Entry 5VU6 (X-ray diffraction, 3.00 A resolution); this record covers chains A and P of the 3 polymer chains in the assembly.

[Chain A]
Name: DNA polymerase
Organism: Thermococcus kodakarensis
Notes: EC 2.7.7.7
Reference sequence: D0VWU9 (D0VWU9_THEKO); residues 1-774 here = UniProt positions 1-774
Sequence (774 residues; row label = number of the first residue in the row):
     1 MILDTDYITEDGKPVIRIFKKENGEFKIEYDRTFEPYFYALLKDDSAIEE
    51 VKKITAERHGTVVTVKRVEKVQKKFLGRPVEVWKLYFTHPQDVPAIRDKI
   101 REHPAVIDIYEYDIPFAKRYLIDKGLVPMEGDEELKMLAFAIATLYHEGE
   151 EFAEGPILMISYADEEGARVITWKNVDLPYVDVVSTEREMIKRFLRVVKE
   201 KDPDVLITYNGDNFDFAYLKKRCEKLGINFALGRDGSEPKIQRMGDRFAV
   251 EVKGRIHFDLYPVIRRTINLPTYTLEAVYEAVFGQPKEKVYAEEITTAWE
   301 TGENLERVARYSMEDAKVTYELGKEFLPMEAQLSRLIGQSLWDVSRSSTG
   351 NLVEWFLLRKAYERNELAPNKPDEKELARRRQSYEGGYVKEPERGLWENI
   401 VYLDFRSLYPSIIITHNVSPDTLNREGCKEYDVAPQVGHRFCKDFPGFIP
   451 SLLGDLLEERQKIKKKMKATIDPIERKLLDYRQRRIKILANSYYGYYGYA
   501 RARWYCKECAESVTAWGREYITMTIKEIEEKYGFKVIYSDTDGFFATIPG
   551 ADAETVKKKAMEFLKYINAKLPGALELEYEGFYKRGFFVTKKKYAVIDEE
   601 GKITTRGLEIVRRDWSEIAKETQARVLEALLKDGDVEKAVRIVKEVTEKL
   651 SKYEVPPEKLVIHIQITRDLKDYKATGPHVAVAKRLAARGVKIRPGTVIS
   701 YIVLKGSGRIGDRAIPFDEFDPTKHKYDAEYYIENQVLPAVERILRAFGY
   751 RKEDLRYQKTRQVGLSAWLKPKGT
Not modelled in the structure: 757-774
Disulfides: Cys428-Cys442
Sequence notes: engineered mutation Ala141 (Asp in D0VWU9), Ala143 (Glu in D0VWU9), His147 (Glu in D0VWU9), Arg485 (Ala in D0VWU9), Lys584 (Glu in D0VWU9), Ile664 (Glu in D0VWU9)
Reported in the primary citation:
  - conformationally variable residues (helix shift): Arg485
  - binding site for DNA template: Lys591 to Tyr594
  - catalytic residues: Asp404, Asp540, Asp542 (by similarity / conservation)
  - mutagenesis - A485R, E664I: increased catalytic activity (TNA synthesis activity) (citing earlier work)

[Chain P]
Molecule: DNA/TNA hybrid primer
Sequence (12 nucleotides; each row starts with the number of its first residue):
     1 CGCGAACTGCGX
Modified positions: FA2 (5-(6-amino-9H-purin-9-yl)-4-hydroxytetrahydrofuran-3-yl dihydrogen phosphate) at position 12

[Interface between chain A and chain P]
Residue-residue contacts (32; chain A residue first):
  Asn269(A) - DC10(P)  hydrogen bond to the phosphate
  Asp540(A) - FA2_12(P)  sugar contact
  Thr541(A) - FA2_12(P)  sugar contact
  Asp542(A) - FA2_12(P)  hydrogen bond to the sugar
  Lys592(A) - DG11(P)  hydrogen bond to the base
  Tyr594(A) - FA2_12(P)  hydrogen bond to the phosphate
  Arg606(A) - DG11(P)  phosphate contact
  Arg606(A) - FA2_12(P)  salt bridge to the phosphate
  Gly607(A) - DC10(P)  phosphate contact
  Gly607(A) - DG11(P)  hydrogen bond to the phosphate
  Val611(A) - DC10(P)  phosphate contact
  Val611(A) - DG11(P)  phosphate contact
  Arg612(A) - DT8(P)  hydrogen bond to the base
  Arg612(A) - DG9(P)  hydrogen bond to the base
  Arg612(A) - DC10(P)  hydrogen bond to the sugar
  Arg613(A) - DG9(P)  salt bridge to the phosphate
  Arg613(A) - DC10(P)  hydrogen bond to the phosphate
  Asp614(A) - DG9(P)  sugar contact
  Ile664(A) - DT8(P)  sugar contact
  Ile664(A) - DG9(P)  phosphate contact
  Gln665(A) - DT8(P)  phosphate contact
  Gln665(A) - DG9(P)  hydrogen bond to the phosphate
  Thr667(A) - DT8(P)  hydrogen bond to the phosphate
  Arg668(A) - DC7(P)  salt bridge to the phosphate
  Arg668(A) - DT8(P)  salt bridge to the phosphate
  Tyr673(A) - DC7(P)  phosphate contact
  Tyr673(A) - DT8(P)  hydrogen bond to the phosphate
  Lys674(A) - DA6(P)  phosphate contact
  Lys674(A) - DC7(P)  hydrogen bond to the phosphate
  Ala675(A) - DA6(P)  hydrogen bond to the phosphate
  Ala675(A) - DC7(P)  hydrogen bond to the phosphate
  His679(A) - DT8(P)  salt bridge to the phosphate
Also at the interface, not in a pair above, chain A (23 interface residues in all): Thr605, Ile666, Asp672

[Overview]
The interface between chain A and chain P involves 23 residues on one side and 7 on the other; the contacts
include 15 hydrogen bonds and 5 salt bridges. Polar pairs include Lys592(A)-DG11(P), Arg612(A)-DT8(P) and
Arg612(A)-DG9(P). From the paper: catalytic residues Asp404(A), Asp540(A) and Asp542(A); A485R and E664I of
chain A increase catalytic activity (TNA synthesis activity).
Here chain A is DNA polymerase (Thermococcus kodakarensis) and chain P is DNA/TNA hybrid primer. Entry 5VU6
(TNA polymerase binary complex with primer/template duplex) was determined by X-ray diffraction (same
publication as 5VU5, 5VU7, 5VU8 and 5VU9).
